9F3B - chains F and K of the 12 polymer chains in the assembly; structure by electron microscopy, 3.60 A resolution.

Chain F:
Protein: Tubulin beta-3 chain
Organism: Homo sapiens
UniProtKB: Q13509 (TBB3_HUMAN); residue numbers follow UniProt; this construct covers 1-450
Sequence (456 residues; each row starts with the number of its first residue):
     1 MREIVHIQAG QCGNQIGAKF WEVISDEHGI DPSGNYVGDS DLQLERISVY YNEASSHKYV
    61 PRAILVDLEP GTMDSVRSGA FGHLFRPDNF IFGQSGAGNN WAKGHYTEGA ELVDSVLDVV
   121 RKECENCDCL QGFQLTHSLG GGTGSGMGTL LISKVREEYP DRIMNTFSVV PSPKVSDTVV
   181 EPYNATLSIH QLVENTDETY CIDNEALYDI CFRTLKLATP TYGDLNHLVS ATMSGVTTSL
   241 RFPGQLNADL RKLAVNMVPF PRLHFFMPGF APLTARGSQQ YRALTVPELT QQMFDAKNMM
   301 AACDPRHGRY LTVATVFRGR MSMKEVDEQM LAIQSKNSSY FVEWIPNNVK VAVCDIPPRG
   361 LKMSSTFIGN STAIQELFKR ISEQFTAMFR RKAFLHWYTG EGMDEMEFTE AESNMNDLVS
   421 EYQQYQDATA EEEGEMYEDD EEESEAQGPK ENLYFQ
Unresolved in the structure: 430-456
Disulfide bonds: Cys-124/Cys-127
Differences from the reference sequence: expression tag (451-456)
Curated features (UniProtKB/Swiss-Prot):
  - motif: Met-1 to Ile-4 (MREI motif)
  - binding site (GDP): Gly-10, Gln-11, Cys-12, Gln-15, Asn-99, Ser-138, Gly-142, Thr-143, Gly-144, Asp-177, Asn-204, Tyr-222, Asn-226
  - binding site (GTP): Gln-11, Glu-69, Ser-138, Gly-142, Thr-143, Gly-144, Asn-204, Asn-226
  - binding site (Mg(2+)): Glu-69
  - modified residue: Ser-172 (Phosphoserine), Glu-438 (5-glutamyl polyglutamate), Ser-444 (Phosphoserine)

Chain K:
Protein: Detyrosinated tubulin alpha-1B chain
Organism: Homo sapiens
UniProtKB: P68363 (TBA1B_HUMAN); numbering as in UniProt; present here: 1-37, 47-441
Sequence (453 residues; row label = number of the first residue in the row; note: 6 numbers in that range are skipped by the numbering (no residue carries them; nothing is unmodelled there); a row labelled like 37A-37E holds insertion residues (37A, then the next letters in order)):
     1 MRECISIHVG QAGVQIGNAC WELYCLEHGI QPDGQMP
37A-37E SDKTI
    40 HHH
42A-42M HHHGGGHHHFNTF
    47 DSFNTFFSET GAGKHVPRAV FVDLEPTVID EVRTGTYRQL FHPEQLITGK EDAANNYARG
   107 HYTIGKEIID LVLDRIRKLA DQCTGLQGFL VFHSFGGGTG SGFTSLLMER LSVDYGKKSK
   167 LEFSIYPAPQ VSTAVVEPYN SILTTHTTLE HSDCAFMVDN EAIYDICRRN LDIERPTYTN
   227 LNRLISQIVS SITASLRFDG ALNVDLTQFQ TNLVPYPRIH FPLATYAPVI SAEKAYHEQL
   287 SVAEITNACF EPANQMVKCD PRHGKYMACC LLYRGDVVPK DVNAAIATIK TKRSIQFVDW
   347 CPTGFKVGIN YQPPTVVPGG DLAKVQRAVC MLSNTTAIAE AWARLDHKFD LMYAKRAFVH
   407 WYVGEGMEEG EFSEAREDMA ALEKDYEEVG VDSVE
Unresolved in the structure: 37A-37E, 42A-42M
Differences from the reference sequence: linker (40-42, 42A-42M); engineered mutation Gln-254 (Glu in P68363)
Curated features (UniProtKB/Swiss-Prot):
  - motif: Met-1 to Cys-4 (MREC motif)
  - binding site (GTP): Gly-10, Gln-11, Ala-12, Gln-15, Glu-71, Ala-99, Ser-140, Gly-143, Gly-144, Thr-145, Gly-146, Thr-179, Glu-183, Asn-206, Tyr-224, Asn-228, Leu-252
  - modified residue: Lys-37C (N6,N6,N6-trimethyllysine), Ser-48 (Phosphoserine), Ser-232 (Phosphoserine), Tyr-282 (3'-nitrotyrosine), Arg-339 (Omega-N-methylarginine), Ser-439 (Phosphoserine)
  - binding site (Mg(2+)): Glu-71
  - cross-link (Glycyl lysine isopeptide (Lys-Gly)): Lys-326 (interchain with G-Cter in ubiquitin), Lys-370 (interchain with G-Cter in ubiquitin)

Chain F / chain K interface:
Pairs across the interface (62; chain F residue first):
  Met-1(F) / Lys-96(K)
  Arg-2(F) / Glu-71(K)  salt bridge
  Arg-2(F) / Thr-73(K)
  Arg-2(F) / Lys-96(K)
  Arg-2(F) / Glu-97(K)
  Glu-45(F) / Thr-80(K)
  Arg-46(F) / Thr-73(K)
  Cys-129(F) / Lys-96(K)
  Gly-244(F) / Gln-11(K)  hydrogen bond (backbone-side chain)
  Gln-245(F) / Gln-11(K)  hydrogen bond (backbone-side chain)
  Gln-245(F) / Gln-15(K)
  Leu-246(F) / Gln-11(K)
  Leu-246(F) / Thr-179(K)
  Asn-247(F) / Gln-11(K)  hydrogen bond (backbone-side chain)
  Asn-247(F) / Glu-71(K)
  Asn-247(F) / Thr-73(K)
  Asp-249(F) / Glu-71(K)
  Asp-249(F) / Asp-98(K)
  Arg-251(F) / Ala-100(K)
  Arg-251(F) / Trp-407(K)
  Lys-252(F) / Asp-98(K)
  Lys-252(F) / Ala-100(K)
  Lys-252(F) / Asn-101(K)
  Ala-254(F) / Trp-407(K)
  Val-255(F) / Ala-100(K)
  Val-255(F) / Phe-404(K)
  Val-255(F) / Trp-407(K)
  Asn-256(F) / Val-181(K)
  Asn-256(F) / Phe-404(K)
  Val-258(F) / His-406(K)  hydrogen bond (backbone-side chain)
  Val-258(F) / Trp-407(K)  hydrogen bond (backbone-side chain)
  Pro-259(F) / Phe-404(K)  hydrogen bond (backbone-backbone)
  Pro-259(F) / His-406(K)
  Phe-260(F) / Lys-401(K)
  Arg-320(F) / Arg-221(K)
  Met-321(F) / Arg-221(K)  hydrogen bond (backbone-side chain)
  Ser-322(F) / Arg-221(K)
  Ser-322(F) / Pro-222(K)  hydrogen bond (side chain-backbone)
  Met-323(F) / Tyr-210(K)  hydrophobic
  Met-323(F) / Tyr-224(K)
  Lys-324(F) / Tyr-210(K)
  Lys-324(F) / Arg-214(K)
  Lys-324(F) / Pro-222(K)
  Glu-325(F) / Arg-221(K)  salt bridge
  Asp-327(F) / Val-177(K)
  Leu-331(F) / Gln-176(K)
  Trp-344(F) / Lys-401(K)
  Ile-345(F) / Phe-404(K)  hydrophobic
  Pro-346(F) / Lys-394(K)
  Pro-346(F) / Met-398(K)
  Asn-347(F) / Ser-178(K)  hydrogen bond (backbone-side chain)
  Asn-347(F) / Ala-180(K)  hydrogen bond (side chain-backbone)
  Asn-347(F) / Val-181(K)
  Asn-347(F) / Lys-394(K)
  Val-349(F) / Ser-178(K)
  Val-349(F) / Thr-179(K)
  Val-349(F) / Val-181(K)
  Lys-350(F) / Asn-101(K)
  Lys-350(F) / Thr-179(K)
  Lys-350(F) / Val-181(K)
  Val-351(F) / Thr-179(K)  hydrogen bond (backbone-backbone)
  Ala-428(F) / Lys-401(K)
Also at the interface, not in a pair above, chain F (41 interface residues in all): Gln-131, Pro-243, Met-257, Pro-261, Thr-312, Glu-343, Asn-348
Also at the interface, not in a pair above, chain K (36 interface residues in all): Pro-72, Asp-76, Glu-77, Arg-105, Pro-184, Glu-220, Thr-223, Leu-397, Ala-403

Summary:
The interface between chain F and chain K involves 41 residues on one side and 36 on the other, with 11
hydrogen bonds and 2 salt bridges. Polar contacts include Arg-2(F)/Glu-71(K), Glu-325(F)/Arg-221(K) and
Gly-244(F)/Gln-11(K).
Here chain F is Tubulin beta-3 chain and chain K is Detyrosinated tubulin alpha-1B chain, both from Homo
sapiens. Entry 9F3B (Undecorated 13pf E254Q microtubule from recombinant human tubulin) was determined by
electron microscopy together with 9F3H, 9F3R and 9F3S from the same study.
